PDB entry 7XX6 | X-ray diffraction, 3.39 A resolution | chains D and I of the 21 polymer chains in the assembly

# Chain D
Protein: Histone H2B type 1-J
Organism: Homo sapiens
UniProtKB: P06899 (H2B1J_HUMAN); residues 0-125 here correspond to UniProt positions 1-126 (UniProt number = residue number + 1)
Sequence (128 residues; row label = number of the first residue in the row; numbers below 1 keep their minus sign (Gly-2 is residue -2)):
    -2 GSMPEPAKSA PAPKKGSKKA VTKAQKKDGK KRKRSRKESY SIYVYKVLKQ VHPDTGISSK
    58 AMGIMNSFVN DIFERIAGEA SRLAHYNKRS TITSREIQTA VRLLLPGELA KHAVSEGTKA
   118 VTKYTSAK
Not modelled in the structure: -2 to 26
Differences from the reference sequence: expression tag (-2 to -1)
Metal / ion sites: Ca2+: Val48 (shared with 1 residue of chain C; 1 residue of chain G)
UniProt features mapped onto this chain:
  - modified residue: Pro1 (N-acetylproline), Glu2 (ADP-ribosyl glutamic acid), Lys5 (N6-(2-hydroxyisobutyryl)lysine), Ser6 (ADP-ribosylserine), Lys11 (N6-(beta-hydroxybutyryl)lysine), Lys12 (N6-(2-hydroxyisobutyryl)lysine), Ser14 (Phosphoserine), Lys15 (N6-acetyllysine), Lys16 (N6-(beta-hydroxybutyryl)lysine), Lys20 (N6-(2-hydroxyisobutyryl)lysine), Lys23 (N6-(2-hydroxyisobutyryl)lysine), Lys24 (N6-(2-hydroxyisobutyryl)lysine), Lys34 (N6-(2-hydroxyisobutyryl)lysine), Glu35 (PolyADP-ribosyl glutamic acid), Ser36 (Phosphoserine), Lys43 (N6-(2-hydroxyisobutyryl)lysine), Lys46 (N6-(2-hydroxyisobutyryl)lysine), Lys57 (N6,N6-dimethyllysine), Arg79 (Dimethylated arginine), Lys85 (N6,N6,N6-trimethyllysine) and 6 more in UniProt
  - glycosylation: Ser112 (O-linked (GlcNAc) serine)
  - cross-link (Glycyl lysine isopeptide (Lys-Gly)): Lys5 (interchain with G-Cter in SUMO2), Lys20 (interchain with G-Cter in SUMO2), Lys34 (interchain with G-Cter in ubiquitin), Lys120 (interchain with G-Cter in ubiquitin)

# Chain I
Molecule: 169-nt DNA strand
Organism: synthetic construct
Sequence (169 nucleotides; numbered -82 to 86; the number before each row is that of its first residue; numbers below 1 keep their minus sign (DG-82 is residue -82)):
   -82 GCTTTTTTTT TTCACAATCC CGGTGCCGAG GCCGCTCAAT TGGTCGTAGA CAGCTCTAGC
   -22 ACCGCTTAAA CGCACGTACG GAATCCGTAC GTGCGTTTAA GCGGTGCTAG AGCTGTCTAC
    38 GACCAATTGA GCGGCCTCGG CACCGGGATT GTGAAAAAAA AAAGCTGCA
Metal / ion sites: Ca2+ site 1: DG-52 (shared with 1 residue of chain J); Ca2+ site 2 near DG-34 (its only coordinating residue here); K+: DT-26, DA-25; Ca2+ site 3: DG51 (shared with 1 residue of chain J)

# Interface between chain D and chain I
Contacting residue pairs (18; chain D residue first):
  Arg29(D) - DC30(I)  hydrogen bond to the phosphate
  Arg29(D) - DT31(I)  salt bridge to the phosphate
  Ser32(D) - DC30(I)  hydrogen bond to the phosphate
  Arg33(D) - DC-46(I)  sugar contact
  Arg33(D) - DA-45(I)  salt bridge to the phosphate
  Tyr42(D) - DA-54(I)  sugar contact
  Tyr42(D) - DG-53(I)  hydrogen bond to the phosphate
  Gly53(D) - DG-53(I)  phosphate contact
  Ile54(D) - DA-54(I)  sugar contact
  Ile54(D) - DG-53(I)  hydrogen bond to the phosphate
  Ser55(D) - DA-54(I)  phosphate contact
  Ser56(D) - DA-54(I)  hydrogen bond to the phosphate
  Arg86(D) - DG-34(I)  phosphate contact
  Arg86(D) - DA-33(I)  salt bridge to the phosphate
  Ser87(D) - DA-35(I)  sugar contact
  Ser87(D) - DG-34(I)  hydrogen bond to the phosphate
  Thr88(D) - DA-35(I)  hydrogen bond to the phosphate
  Thr88(D) - DG-34(I)  hydrogen bond to the phosphate
Also at the interface, not in a pair above, chain D (13 interface residues in all): Lys30, Lys85
Also at the interface, not in a pair above, chain I (11 interface residues in all): DT-47, DG29

# In short
13 residues of chain D face 11 of chain I across their interface, with 8 hydrogen bonds and 3 salt bridges.
Polar contacts include Arg29(D)-DC30(I), Ser32(D)-DC30(I) and Tyr42(D)-DG-53(I). DT-26(I) and DA-25(I)
coordinate K+.
Chain D is Histone H2B type 1-J (Homo sapiens) and chain I is a 169-nt DNA strand (synthetic construct); the
structure, Crystal Structure of Nucleosome-H1.0 Linker Histone Assembly (sticky-169a DNA fragment), was
determined by X-ray diffraction.
